PDB entry 6CPN | X-ray diffraction, 2.00 A resolution | chains A and B of the 3 polymer chains in the assembly

Chain A:
Molecule: HLA class II histocompatibility antigen, DR alpha chain
Source organism: Homo sapiens
UniProtKB: P01903 (DRA_HUMAN); residues 1-182 here correspond to UniProt positions 26-207 (UniProt number = residue number + 25)
Sequence (182 residues; row label = number of the first residue in the row):
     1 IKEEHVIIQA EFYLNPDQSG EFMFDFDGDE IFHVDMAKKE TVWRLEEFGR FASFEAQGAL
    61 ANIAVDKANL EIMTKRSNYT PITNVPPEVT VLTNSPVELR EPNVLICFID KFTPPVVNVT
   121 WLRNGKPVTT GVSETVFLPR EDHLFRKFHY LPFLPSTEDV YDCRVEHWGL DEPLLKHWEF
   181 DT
Cystine bridges: Cys-107/Cys-163
Glycans and other covalent adducts: N-acetylglucosamine (NAG) linked to Asn-78, Asn-118
Construct notes: conflict Thr-182 (Ala207 in P01903)
Swiss-Prot annotation at these positions:
  - region: Glu-179 to Asp-181 (Connecting peptide)
  - site: Gln-9 (Self- and pathogen-derived peptide antigen), Gly-49 (Self-peptide antigen), Phe-51 (Self- and pathogen-derived peptide antigen), Ala-52 (Self-peptide antigen), Ser-53 (Self- and pathogen-derived peptide antigen), Glu-55 (Pathogen-derived peptide antigen), Asn-62 (Self- and pathogen-derived peptide antigen), Asn-69 (Pathogen-derived peptide antigen), Arg-76 (Self- and pathogen-derived peptide antigen)
  - glycosylation (N-linked (GlcNAc...) asparagine): Asn-78, Asn-118

Chain B:
Molecule: HLA class II histocompatibility antigen, DRB1-11 beta chain
Source organism: Homo sapiens
UniProtKB: P20039 (2B1B_HUMAN); residues 1-190 here correspond to UniProt positions 30-219 (UniProt number = residue number + 29)
Sequence (190 residues; numbered 1 to 190; the number before each row is that of its first residue):
     1 GDTRPRFLEY STSECHFFNG TERVRFLDRY FYNQEEYVRF DSDVGEFRAV TELGRPDEEY
    61 WNSQKDFLED RRAAVDTYCR HNYGVGESFT VQRRVHPKVT VYPSKTQPLQ HHNLLVCSVS
   121 GFYPGSIEVR WFRNGQEEKT GVVSTGLIHN GDWTFQTLVM LETVPRSGEV YTCQVEHPSV
   181 TSPLTVEWRA
Not modelled in the structure: 1
Cystine bridges: Cys-15/Cys-79, Cys-117/Cys-173
Glycans and other covalent adducts: N-acetylglucosamine (NAG) linked to Asn-19

How chain A and chain B interact:
Pairs across the interface (124):
  Lys-2(A) / Phe-18(B)
  Glu-3(A) / His-16(B)  salt bridge
  Glu-3(A) / Phe-17(B)
  Glu-3(A) / Phe-18(B)
  Glu-4(A) / Phe-17(B)  hydrogen bond (backbone-backbone)
  Glu-4(A) / Asn-19(B)
  Glu-4(A) / Gly-20(B)  hydrogen bond (side chain-backbone)
  His-5(A) / Cys-15(B)
  His-5(A) / His-16(B)
  His-5(A) / Phe-17(B)  hydrogen bond (backbone-backbone)
  His-5(A) / Tyr-83(B)
  His-5(A) / Val-91(B)
  Val-6(A) / Cys-15(B)
  Val-6(A) / His-16(B)
  Ile-7(A) / Ser-13(B)
  Ile-7(A) / Glu-14(B)
  Ile-7(A) / Cys-15(B)  hydrogen bond (backbone-backbone)
  Ile-7(A) / Phe-17(B)  hydrophobic
  Ile-7(A) / Tyr-83(B)  hydrophobic
  Ile-8(A) / Thr-12(B)
  Ile-8(A) / Ser-13(B)
  Ile-8(A) / Glu-14(B)
  Gln-9(A) / Ser-11(B)
  Gln-9(A) / Thr-12(B)
  Gln-9(A) / Ser-13(B)  hydrogen bond (backbone-backbone)
  Gln-9(A) / Tyr-78(B)  hydrogen bond
  Ala-10(A) / Ser-11(B)
  Glu-11(A) / Tyr-10(B)
  Glu-11(A) / Ser-11(B)  hydrogen bond (backbone-backbone)
  Phe-12(A) / Leu-8(B)  hydrophobic
  Phe-12(A) / Glu-9(B)
  Phe-12(A) / Tyr-10(B)  hydrophobic
  Tyr-13(A) / Leu-8(B)
  Tyr-13(A) / Glu-9(B)  hydrogen bond (backbone-backbone)
  Leu-14(A) / Arg-6(B)
  Leu-14(A) / Phe-7(B)
  Asn-15(A) / Arg-6(B)
  Asn-15(A) / Phe-7(B)  hydrogen bond (backbone-backbone)
  Pro-16(A) / Arg-4(B)
  Pro-16(A) / Pro-5(B)
  Pro-16(A) / Arg-6(B)
  Asp-17(A) / Arg-6(B)  salt bridge
  Phe-24(A) / Tyr-78(B)
  Phe-24(A) / Asn-82(B)
  Phe-26(A) / Thr-90(B)
  Phe-26(A) / Val-91(B)
  Phe-26(A) / Tyr-123(B)
  Phe-26(A) / Trp-153(B)  hydrophobic
  Gly-28(A) / His-149(B)
  Asp-29(A) / Tyr-123(B)
  Asp-29(A) / His-149(B)  salt bridge
  Asp-29(A) / Gly-151(B)
  Asp-29(A) / Asp-152(B)
  Asp-29(A) / Trp-153(B)  hydrogen bond (side chain-backbone)
  Glu-30(A) / Trp-153(B)  hydrogen bond (backbone-side chain)
  Arg-44(A) / Gly-151(B)  hydrogen bond (side chain-backbone)
  Arg-44(A) / Asp-152(B)
  Arg-44(A) / Trp-153(B)
  Leu-45(A) / Arg-93(B)
  Leu-45(A) / Trp-153(B)  hydrophobic
  Glu-47(A) / Phe-89(B)
  Phe-48(A) / Phe-89(B)  hydrophobic
  Phe-48(A) / Trp-153(B)
  Phe-51(A) / Phe-89(B)  hydrophobic
  Ala-52(A) / Val-85(B)  hydrophobic
  Ala-52(A) / Phe-89(B)  hydrophobic
  Asp-66(A) / Glu-9(B)
  Asn-69(A) / Glu-9(B)
  Leu-70(A) / Phe-7(B)
  Leu-70(A) / Leu-8(B)
  Leu-70(A) / Glu-9(B)
  Leu-70(A) / Tyr-32(B)  hydrophobic
  Met-73(A) / Glu-9(B)
  Met-73(A) / Tyr-32(B)  hydrophobic
  Met-73(A) / Tyr-37(B)
  Met-73(A) / Leu-53(B)  hydrophobic
  Met-73(A) / Asp-57(B)
  Thr-74(A) / Phe-7(B)
  Thr-74(A) / Tyr-32(B)
  Arg-76(A) / Leu-53(B)  hydrogen bond (side chain-backbone)
  Arg-76(A) / Pro-56(B)
  Arg-76(A) / Asp-57(B)  salt bridge
  Ser-77(A) / Tyr-32(B)  hydrogen bond
  Tyr-79(A) / Phe-7(B)
  Thr-80(A) / Phe-7(B)
  Thr-80(A) / Tyr-32(B)  hydrogen bond (backbone-side chain)
  Thr-80(A) / Asn-33(B)  hydrogen bond (backbone-side chain)
  Pro-81(A) / Pro-5(B)  hydrophobic
  Pro-81(A) / Arg-6(B)
  Pro-81(A) / Phe-7(B)  hydrophobic
  Pro-81(A) / Asn-33(B)  hydrogen bond (backbone-side chain)
  Ile-82(A) / Arg-6(B)  hydrogen bond (backbone-backbone)
  Ile-82(A) / Leu-8(B)  hydrophobic
  Ile-82(A) / Asn-33(B)
  Thr-83(A) / Gln-34(B)  hydrogen bond (backbone-side chain)
  Val-85(A) / Gln-34(B)
  Leu-92(A) / Ile-148(B)  hydrophobic
  Leu-92(A) / Asn-150(B)
  Leu-92(A) / Gln-156(B)
  Thr-93(A) / Gln-156(B)  hydrogen bond (backbone-side chain)
  Asn-94(A) / Ser-120(B)
  Asn-94(A) / Gln-156(B)  hydrogen bond (backbone-side chain)
  Ser-95(A) / Lys-98(B)
  Ser-95(A) / Ser-120(B)
  Pro-96(A) / Tyr-102(B)  hydrophobic
  Pro-96(A) / Ser-118(B)
  Ile-106(A) / Asn-150(B)
  Thr-113(A) / Leu-8(B)
  Thr-113(A) / Gln-34(B)
  Pro-115(A) / Leu-8(B)
  Thr-135(A) / Gly-151(B)
  Pro-139(A) / Tyr-10(B)
  Glu-141(A) / Arg-29(B)  hydrogen bond (backbone-side chain)
  His-143(A) / Phe-31(B)
  His-143(A) / Gln-34(B)  hydrogen bond
  Phe-145(A) / Tyr-10(B)
  Phe-148(A) / His-149(B)
  Phe-148(A) / Asn-150(B)
  Phe-148(A) / Gly-151(B)
  Tyr-150(A) / Asn-150(B)  hydrogen bond (side chain-backbone)
  Tyr-150(A) / Gly-151(B)  hydrogen bond (side chain-backbone)
  Tyr-150(A) / Asp-152(B)
  Trp-168(A) / Asp-2(B)
  Trp-168(A) / Arg-6(B)
Interface residues without a listed pair, chain A (62 interface residues in all): Ile-1, Asp-27, Ile-31, Arg-140, Asp-142, Arg-146
Interface residues without a listed pair, chain B (52 interface residues in all): Gly-54, Trp-61, Ser-88, Thr-100, Thr-154

Summary:
62 residues of chain A and 52 residues of chain B are in contact, with 25 hydrogen bonds and 4 salt bridges.
Polar pairs include Glu-3(A)/His-16(B), Asp-17(A)/Arg-6(B) and Asp-29(A)/His-149(B). Covalently linked
N-acetylglucosamine: at Asn-78(A) and Asn-118(A). Covalently linked N-acetylglucosamine: at Asn-19(B).
Here chain A is HLA class II histocompatibility antigen, DR alpha chain and chain B is HLA class II
histocompatibility antigen, DRB1-11 beta chain, both from Homo sapiens. Entry 6CPN (Crystal structure of DR11
presenting the RQ13 peptide) was determined by X-ray diffraction (same publication as 6CPH, 6CPL, 6CPO, 6CQJ,
6CQL, 6CQN, 6CQQ and 6CQR).
